Entry 3K5Q (X-ray diffraction, 2.20 A resolution); this record covers chains A and B.

== Chain A ==
Protein: Fem-3 mRNA-binding factor 2
Organism: Caenorhabditis elegans
Notes: fragment: RNA-binding domain
UniProt: Q09312 (FBF2_CAEEL); residue numbers follow UniProt; this construct covers 164-575
Amino-acid sequence (412 residues; numbered 164 to 575; the number before each row is that of its first residue):
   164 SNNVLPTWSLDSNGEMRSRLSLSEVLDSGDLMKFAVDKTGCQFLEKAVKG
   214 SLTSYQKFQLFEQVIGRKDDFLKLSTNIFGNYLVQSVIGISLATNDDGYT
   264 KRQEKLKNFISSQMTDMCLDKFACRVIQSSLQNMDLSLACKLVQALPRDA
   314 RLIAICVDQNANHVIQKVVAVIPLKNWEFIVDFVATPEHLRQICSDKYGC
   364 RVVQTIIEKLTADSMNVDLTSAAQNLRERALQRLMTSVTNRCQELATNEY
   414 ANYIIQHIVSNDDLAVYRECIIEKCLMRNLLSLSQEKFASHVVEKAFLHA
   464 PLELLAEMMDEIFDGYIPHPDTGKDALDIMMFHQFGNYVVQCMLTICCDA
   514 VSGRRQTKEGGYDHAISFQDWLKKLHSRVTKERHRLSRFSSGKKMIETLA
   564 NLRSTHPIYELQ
Not modelled in the structure: 164-167, 568-575
Reported in the primary citation:
  - binding site for the 9-nt RNA strand (chain B): Arg364, Tyr416
  - specificity-determining residues: Ile328 to Lys372

== Chain B ==
Molecule: 9-nt RNA strand
Sequence (9 nucleotides; row label = number of the first residue in the row):
     1 UGUACUAUA

== Interface between chain A and chain B ==
Residue-residue contacts - 45 pairs, chain A then chain B:
  Lys201(A) - A9(B)  hydrogen bond to the phosphate
  Cys204(A) - A9(B)  hydrogen bond to the base
  Glu208(A) - A9(B)  base contact
  Ile241(A) - U8(B)  base contact
  Phe242(A) - A9(B)  sugar contact
  Asn244(A) - U8(B)  hydrogen bond to the base
  Tyr245(A) - U8(B)  hydrogen bond to the base
  Tyr245(A) - A9(B)  stacking on the base
  Gln248(A) - U8(B)  hydrogen bond to the base
  Phe285(A) - U8(B)  base contact
  Cys287(A) - A7(B)  base contact
  Arg288(A) - A7(B)  hydrogen bond to the base
  Arg288(A) - U8(B)  hydrogen bond to the sugar
  Gln291(A) - A7(B)  hydrogen bond to the base
  Gln322(A) - U6(B)  hydrogen bond to the phosphate
  Asn323(A) - A7(B)  hydrogen bond to the sugar
  His326(A) - A7(B)  stacking on the base
  Lys360(A) - A4(B)  hydrogen bond to the phosphate
  Lys360(A) - C5(B)  salt bridge to the phosphate
  Tyr361(A) - C5(B)  phosphate contact
  Tyr361(A) - U6(B)  phosphate contact
  Arg364(A) - A4(B)  base contact
  Arg364(A) - C5(B)  hydrogen bond to the base
  Glu412(A) - U3(B)  base contact
  Tyr413(A) - A4(B)  sugar contact
  Asn415(A) - U3(B)  hydrogen bond to the base
  Tyr416(A) - U3(B)  hydrogen bond to the base
  Tyr416(A) - A4(B)  stacking on the base
  Gln419(A) - U3(B)  hydrogen bond to the base
  Lys450(A) - G2(B)  hydrogen bond to the sugar
  Lys450(A) - U3(B)  salt bridge to the phosphate
  Phe451(A) - U3(B)  base contact
  Ser453(A) - G2(B)  hydrogen bond to the base
  His454(A) - G2(B)  hydrogen bond to the base
  His454(A) - U3(B)  stacking on the base
  Glu457(A) - G2(B)  hydrogen bond to the base
  Gln497(A) - U1(B)  base contact
  Phe498(A) - G2(B)  sugar contact
  Asn500(A) - U1(B)  hydrogen bond to the base
  Tyr501(A) - U1(B)  hydrogen bond to the base
  Tyr501(A) - G2(B)  stacking on the base
  Gln504(A) - U1(B)  hydrogen bond to the base
  Ser553(A) - U1(B)  base contact
  Ser554(A) - U1(B)  base contact
  Lys557(A) - U1(B)  hydrogen bond to the base

== Summary ==
Chain A and chain B form an interface of 36 and 9 residues respectively; the contacts include 23 hydrogen
bonds, 2 salt bridges and 5 aromatic stacking contacts. Polar pairs include Cys204(A)-A9(B), Asn244(A)-U8(B)
and Tyr245(A)-U8(B). The paper reports a binding site for the 9-nt RNA strand (chain B) at Arg364(A) and
Tyr416(A); the specificity determinant Ile328(A).
Here chain A is Fem-3 mRNA-binding factor 2 (Caenorhabditis elegans) and chain B is a 9-nt RNA strand. Entry
3K5Q (Crystal structure of FBF-2/FBE complex) was determined by X-ray diffraction, deposited together with
3K5Y, 3K5Z, 3K61 and 3K64.
